Entry 3P57 (X-ray diffraction, 2.19 A resolution); this record covers chains A and B of the 13 polymer chains in the assembly.

== Chain A (and B) ==
Molecule: Myocyte-specific enhancer factor 2A
From: Homo sapiens
Notes: fragment: N terminal domain; chain B of this document is another copy of the same molecule, construct and numbering; everything in this record applies to it too
UniProt: Q02078 (MEF2A_HUMAN); residues 2-91 here = UniProt positions 2-91
Chain sequence (90 residues; numbered 2 to 91; the number before each row is that of its first residue):
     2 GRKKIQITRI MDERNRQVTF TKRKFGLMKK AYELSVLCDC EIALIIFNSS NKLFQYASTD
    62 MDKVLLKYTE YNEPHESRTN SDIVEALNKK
Swiss-Prot annotation at these positions:
  - DNA-binding region: Ala58 to Glu86 (Mef2-type)
  - modified residue: Ser59 (Phosphoserine)

== How chain A and chain B interact ==
Contacting residue pairs (146):
  Gln7(A) - Leu38(B)
  Ile8(A) - Tyr33(B)  hydrophobic
  Ile8(A) - Glu34(B)
  Ile8(A) - Val37(B)  hydrophobic
  Thr9(A) - Val37(B)
  Thr9(A) - Leu38(B)
  Arg10(A) - Val37(B)
  Arg10(A) - Leu38(B)
  Arg10(A) - Asp40(B)  salt bridge
  Ile11(A) - Leu38(B)  hydrogen bond (backbone-backbone)
  Arg17(A) - Leu38(B)
  Arg17(A) - Cys39(B)
  Thr20(A) - Cys39(B)
  Phe21(A) - Cys39(B)
  Phe21(A) - Cys41(B)  hydrophobic
  Arg24(A) - Glu34(B)  salt bridge
  Arg24(A) - Leu35(B)
  Arg24(A) - Leu38(B)
  Lys25(A) - Leu35(B)
  Lys25(A) - Glu77(B)  salt bridge
  Phe26(A) - Arg79(B)
  Phe26(A) - Lys91(B)
  Leu28(A) - Leu28(B)  hydrophobic
  Leu28(A) - Lys31(B)
  Leu28(A) - Ala32(B)
  Met29(A) - Glu77(B)
  Met29(A) - Arg79(B)
  Met29(A) - Ile84(B)
  Lys30(A) - Leu88(B)
  Lys31(A) - Leu28(B)
  Ala32(A) - Leu28(B)
  Tyr33(A) - Ile8(B)
  Tyr33(A) - Asn81(B)
  Tyr33(A) - Ile84(B)  hydrophobic
  Tyr33(A) - Val85(B)
  Tyr33(A) - Leu88(B)  hydrophobic
  Glu34(A) - Ile8(B)
  Glu34(A) - Arg24(B)  salt bridge
  Leu35(A) - Arg24(B)
  Leu35(A) - Lys25(B)
  Leu35(A) - Leu28(B)  hydrophobic
  Ser36(A) - Asn81(B)  hydrogen bond
  Val37(A) - Ile8(B)
  Val37(A) - Thr9(B)
  Val37(A) - Arg10(B)
  Leu38(A) - Ile6(B)  hydrophobic
  Leu38(A) - Gln7(B)
  Leu38(A) - Thr9(B)
  Leu38(A) - Arg10(B)
  Leu38(A) - Ile11(B)  hydrogen bond (backbone-backbone)
  Leu38(A) - Arg24(B)
  Cys39(A) - Arg17(B)
  Cys39(A) - Thr20(B)
  Cys39(A) - Phe21(B)
  Asp40(A) - Arg10(B)  salt bridge
  Asp40(A) - Ser50(B)
  Cys41(A) - Phe21(B)  hydrophobic
  Cys41(A) - Phe48(B)
  Cys41(A) - Asn49(B)
  Glu42(A) - Ile46(B)
  Glu42(A) - Ile47(B)
  Glu42(A) - Phe48(B)  hydrogen bond (backbone-backbone)
  Ile43(A) - Leu45(B)  hydrophobic
  Ile43(A) - Ile46(B)
  Ala44(A) - Ala44(B)
  Ala44(A) - Leu45(B)
  Ala44(A) - Ile46(B)  hydrogen bond (backbone-backbone)
  Leu45(A) - Ile43(B)  hydrophobic
  Leu45(A) - Ala44(B)
  Leu45(A) - Leu45(B)  hydrophobic
  Ile46(A) - Glu42(B)
  Ile46(A) - Ile43(B)
  Ile46(A) - Ala44(B)  hydrogen bond (backbone-backbone)
  Ile46(A) - Val65(B)  hydrophobic
  Ile46(A) - Leu66(B)  hydrophobic
  Ile46(A) - Tyr69(B)  hydrophobic
  Ile47(A) - Glu42(B)
  Ile47(A) - Ile43(B)  hydrophobic
  Phe48(A) - Cys41(B)
  Phe48(A) - Glu42(B)  hydrogen bond (backbone-backbone)
  Phe48(A) - Val65(B)
  Phe48(A) - Lys68(B)
  Phe48(A) - Tyr69(B)
  Phe48(A) - Tyr72(B)  hydrophobic
  Asn49(A) - Cys41(B)
  Ser50(A) - Asp40(B)
  Asn52(A) - Lys68(B)  hydrogen bond
  Asn52(A) - Tyr72(B)
  Lys53(A) - Tyr72(B)
  Leu54(A) - Tyr69(B)  hydrophobic
  Leu54(A) - Tyr72(B)  hydrogen bond (backbone-side chain)
  Leu54(A) - His76(B)
  Phe55(A) - Glu77(B)
  Gln56(A) - Tyr69(B)
  Gln56(A) - His76(B)  hydrogen bond
  Gln56(A) - Glu77(B)  hydrogen bond (backbone-backbone)
  Gln56(A) - Ser78(B)
  Gln56(A) - Arg79(B)  hydrogen bond (backbone-backbone)
  Tyr57(A) - Arg79(B)
  Tyr57(A) - Asn81(B)  hydrogen bond
  Tyr57(A) - Ile84(B)  hydrophobic
  Ala58(A) - Arg79(B)  hydrogen bond (backbone-backbone)
  Ala58(A) - Thr80(B)
  Ser59(A) - Asn81(B)
  Met62(A) - Tyr69(B)
  Asp63(A) - Tyr69(B)
  Val65(A) - Ile46(B)  hydrophobic
  Val65(A) - Phe48(B)
  Leu66(A) - Ile46(B)  hydrophobic
  Leu66(A) - Tyr69(B)  hydrophobic
  Lys68(A) - Phe48(B)
  Lys68(A) - Asn52(B)  hydrogen bond
  Tyr69(A) - Ile46(B)  hydrophobic
  Tyr69(A) - Phe48(B)
  Tyr69(A) - Leu54(B)  hydrophobic
  Tyr69(A) - Gln56(B)
  Tyr69(A) - Met62(B)
  Tyr69(A) - Asp63(B)  hydrogen bond
  Tyr69(A) - Leu66(B)  hydrophobic
  Tyr72(A) - Phe48(B)  hydrophobic
  Tyr72(A) - Asn52(B)
  Tyr72(A) - Lys53(B)
  Tyr72(A) - Leu54(B)  hydrogen bond (side chain-backbone)
  His76(A) - Leu54(B)
  His76(A) - Gln56(B)  hydrogen bond
  Glu77(A) - Lys25(B)  salt bridge
  Glu77(A) - Met29(B)
  Glu77(A) - Phe55(B)
  Glu77(A) - Gln56(B)  hydrogen bond (backbone-backbone)
  Ser78(A) - Gln56(B)
  Arg79(A) - Met29(B)
  Arg79(A) - Gln56(B)  hydrogen bond (backbone-backbone)
  Arg79(A) - Tyr57(B)
  Arg79(A) - Ala58(B)  hydrogen bond (backbone-backbone)
  Thr80(A) - Ala58(B)
  Thr80(A) - Ser59(B)
  Asn81(A) - Tyr33(B)
  Asn81(A) - Ser36(B)  hydrogen bond
  Asn81(A) - Tyr57(B)  hydrogen bond
  Asn81(A) - Ala58(B)
  Asn81(A) - Ser59(B)
  Ile84(A) - Met29(B)
  Val85(A) - Tyr33(B)
  Leu88(A) - Phe26(B)  hydrophobic
  Leu88(A) - Lys30(B)
  Lys91(A) - Phe26(B)
Other interface residues (no listed pair), chain A (60 interface residues in all): Ile6
Other interface residues (no listed pair), chain B (61 interface residues in all): Ala87

== Overview ==
60 residues of chain A and 61 residues of chain B are in contact; the contacts include 23 hydrogen bonds and 6
salt bridges. Polar pairs include Arg10(A)-Asp40(B), Arg24(A)-Glu34(B) and Lys25(A)-Glu77(B).
Both chains are Myocyte-specific enhancer factor 2A (Homo sapiens). Entry 3P57 (Crystal structure of the p300
TAZ2 domain bound to MEF2 on DNA) was determined by X-ray diffraction.
